5N5N - chains K and I of the 12 polymer chains in the assembly; structure by electron microscopy, 4.20 A resolution (low resolution: residue-level contacts below are approximate; hydrogen-bond / salt-bridge calls are withheld).

[Chain K (and I)]
Name: Tubulin alpha-1B chain
Organism: Homo sapiens
Notes: chain I of this document is another copy of the same molecule, construct and numbering; everything in this record applies to it too
Reference sequence: P68363 (TBA1B_HUMAN); numbering as in UniProt (aligned over 1-437)
Amino-acid sequence (437 residues; row label = number of the first residue in the row):
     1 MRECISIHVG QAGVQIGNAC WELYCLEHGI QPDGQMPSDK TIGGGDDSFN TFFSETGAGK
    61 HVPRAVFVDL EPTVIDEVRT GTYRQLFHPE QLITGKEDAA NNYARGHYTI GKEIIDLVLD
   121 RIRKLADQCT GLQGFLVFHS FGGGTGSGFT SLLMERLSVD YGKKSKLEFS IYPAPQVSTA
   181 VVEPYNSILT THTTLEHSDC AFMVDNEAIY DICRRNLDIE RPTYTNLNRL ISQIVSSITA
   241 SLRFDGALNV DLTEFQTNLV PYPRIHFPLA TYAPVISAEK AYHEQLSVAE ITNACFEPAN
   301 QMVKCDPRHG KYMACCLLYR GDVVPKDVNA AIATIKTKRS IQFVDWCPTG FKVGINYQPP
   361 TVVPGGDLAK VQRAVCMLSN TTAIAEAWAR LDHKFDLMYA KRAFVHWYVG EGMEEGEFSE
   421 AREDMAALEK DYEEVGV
Not modelled in the structure: 38-46
Swiss-Prot annotation at these positions:
  - motif: M1 to C4 (MREC motif)
  - active site: E254
  - binding site (GTP): G10, Q11, A12, Q15, E71, A99, S140, G143, G144, T145, G146, T179, E183, N206, Y224, N228, L252
  - binding site (Mg(2+)): E71
  - modified residue: K40 (N6,N6,N6-trimethyllysine), S48 (Phosphoserine), S232 (Phosphoserine), Y282 (3'-nitrotyrosine), R339 (Omega-N-methylarginine)
  - cross-link (Glycyl lysine isopeptide (Lys-Gly)): K326 (interchain with G-Cter in ubiquitin), K370 (interchain with G-Cter in ubiquitin)
  - mutagenesis: E254 (E254A: Abolished GTPase activity; microtubules have an expanded lattice with a negative twist and display high binding to microtubule-end binding proteins such as MAPRE3 ...)
Residues lining bound ligands: GTP (guanosine-5'-triphosphate): G10, Q11, A12, Q15, D69, D98, A99, A100, N101, S140, G143, G144, T145, G146, I171, T179, E183, N206, Y224, L227, N228, I231

[Interface between chain K and chain I]
Residue-residue contacts (12):
  Y282(K) with T56(I); K60(I)
  H283(K) with T56(I); V62(I); Q85(I); L86(I); F87(I); H88(I)
  Q285(K) with E55(I); T56(I); Q128(I)
  E290(K) with Q128(I)
Other interface residues (no listed pair), chain K (6 interface residues in all): K280, E297
Other interface residues (no listed pair), chain I (14 interface residues in all): S54, G57, P89, E90, K124

[Overview]
6 residues of chain K face 14 of chain I across their interface. Ligands of chain K: GTP. Curated annotation
(UniProt) lists active-site residue E254(K), 17 GTP-binding residues, Mg2+-binding residue E71(K) and one
mutagenesis site on chain K.
Chain K and chain I are both Tubulin alpha-1B chain (Homo sapiens); the structure, Cryo-EM structure of tsA201
cell alpha1B and betaI and betaIVb microtubules, was determined by electron microscopy.
